4BOE - chain A; structure by X-ray diffraction, 2.24 A resolution.

[Chain A]
Protein: Japanin
Organism: Rhipicephalus appendiculatus
UniProt: M1MR49 (M1MR49_RHIAP); residues 1-152 here correspond to UniProt positions 25-176 (UniProt number = residue number + 24)
Sequence (160 residues; row label = number of the first residue in the row):
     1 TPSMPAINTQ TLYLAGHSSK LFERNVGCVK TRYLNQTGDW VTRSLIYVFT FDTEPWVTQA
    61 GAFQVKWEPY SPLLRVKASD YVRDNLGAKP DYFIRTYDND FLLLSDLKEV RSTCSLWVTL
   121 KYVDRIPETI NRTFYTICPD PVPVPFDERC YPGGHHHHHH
Unresolved in the structure: 155-160
Disulfide bonds: C28-C150, C114-C138
Covalent attachments: N-acetylglucosamine (NAG) linked to N35; glycan linked to N131
Sequence notes: expression tag (153-160)
What the authors report for this chain:
  - contacts within the chain: N8-R43 (backbone contact), Q10-R43 (backbone contact), T31-R43 (hydrogen bond), A6-R43 (hydrogen bond)
  - post-translational modification sites: N35, N131
  - conformationally variable residues (loop rearrangement): V48 to T58, S105 to S112, P145 to P152
  - binding site for cholesterol: A6, H17, L21, E23, V26, V29, T31, R43, L45, F63, L86, A88, L104, S115, W117

[Overview]
N-acetylglucosamine is covalently linked to N35. The paper reports a binding site for cholesterol at A6, H17
and L21 among others; modification sites N35 and N131.
Chain A is Japanin (Rhipicephalus appendiculatus); the structure, Japanin from Rhipicephalus appendiculatus
bound to cholesterol: Tetragonal crystal form, was determined by X-ray diffraction (same publication as 4BQU).
